7AIG - chains A and T of the 4 polymer chains in the assembly; structure by X-ray diffraction, 2.95 A resolution.

== Chain A ==
Name: Gag-Pol polyprotein
Organism: Human immunodeficiency virus type 1 BH10
Notes: EC 3.4.23.16, 2.7.7.49, 2.7.7.7, 3.1.26.13, 3.1.13.2, 2.7.7.-, 3.1.-.-
UniProt: P03366 (POL_HV1B1); residues 1-554 here correspond to UniProt positions 600-1153 (UniProt number = residue number + 599)
Chain sequence (556 residues; numbered -1 to 554; the number before each row is that of its first residue; numbers below 1 keep their minus sign (Met-1 is residue -1)):
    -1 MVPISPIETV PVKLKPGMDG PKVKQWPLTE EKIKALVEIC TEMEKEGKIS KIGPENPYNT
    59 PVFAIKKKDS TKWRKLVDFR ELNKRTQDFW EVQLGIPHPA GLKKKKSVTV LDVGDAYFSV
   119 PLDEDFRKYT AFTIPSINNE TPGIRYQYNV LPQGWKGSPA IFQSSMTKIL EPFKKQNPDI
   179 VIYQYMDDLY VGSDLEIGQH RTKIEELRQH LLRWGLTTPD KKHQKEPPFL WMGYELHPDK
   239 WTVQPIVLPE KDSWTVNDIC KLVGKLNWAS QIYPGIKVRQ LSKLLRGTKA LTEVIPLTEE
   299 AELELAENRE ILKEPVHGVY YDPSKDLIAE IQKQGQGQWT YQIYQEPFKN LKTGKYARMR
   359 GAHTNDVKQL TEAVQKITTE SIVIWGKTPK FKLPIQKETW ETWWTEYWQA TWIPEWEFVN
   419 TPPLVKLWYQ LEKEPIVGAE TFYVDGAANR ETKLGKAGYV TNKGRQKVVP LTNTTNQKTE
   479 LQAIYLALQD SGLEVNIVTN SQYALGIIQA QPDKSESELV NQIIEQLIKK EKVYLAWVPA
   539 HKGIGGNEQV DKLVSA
Not modelled in the structure: -1
Differences from the reference sequence: initiating methionine (-1); expression tag (0); engineered mutation Cys258 (Gln857 in P03366), Ser280 (Cys879 in P03366), Asn498 (Asp1097 in P03366)
Curated features (UniProtKB/Swiss-Prot):
  - region: Phe227 to His235 (RT 'primer grip')
  - motif: Trp398 to Trp414 (Tryptophan repeat motif)
  - binding site (Mg(2+)): Asp110, Asp185, Asp186, Asp443, Glu478, Asp549
  - site: Trp401 (Essential for RT p66/p51 heterodimerization), Trp414 (Essential for RT p66/p51 heterodimerization), Phe440, Tyr441 (Cleavage)

== Chain T ==
Molecule: 27-nt DNA strand
Sequence (27 nucleotides; numbered 701 to 727; the number before each row is that of its first residue):
   701 ATGGTCGGCG CCCGAACAGG GACTGTG
Not modelled in the structure: 701-702, 726-727

== Chain A / chain T interface ==
Contacting residue pairs (31; chain A residue first):
  Phe61(A) - DG704(T)  phosphate contact
  Phe61(A) - DT705(T)  sugar contact
  Ile63(A) - DG703(T)  sugar contact
  Ile63(A) - DT705(T)  base contact
  Leu74(A) - DT705(T)  base contact
  Asn81(A) - DC706(T)  sugar contact
  Glu89(A) - DG707(T)  phosphate contact
  Glu89(A) - DG708(T)  phosphate contact
  Gln91(A) - DG708(T)  sugar contact
  Leu92(A) - DC709(T)  sugar contact
  Ile94(A) - DG708(T)  base contact
  Ile94(A) - DC709(T)  sugar contact
  Gly152(A) - DT705(T)  base contact
  Gly152(A) - DC706(T)  sugar contact
  Lys154(A) - DC706(T)  phosphate contact
  Pro157(A) - DG707(T)  sugar contact
  Tyr183(A) - DG707(T)  hydrogen bond to the base
  Asn265(A) - DC711(T)  sugar contact
  Asn265(A) - DC712(T)  phosphate contact
  Ser280(A) - DC712(T)  sugar contact
  Ser280(A) - DC713(T)  phosphate contact
  Arg284(A) - DC713(T)  salt bridge to the phosphate
  Arg284(A) - DG714(T)  phosphate contact
  Gly285(A) - DC713(T)  phosphate contact
  Gly285(A) - DG714(T)  hydrogen bond to the phosphate
  Lys353(A) - DC712(T)  salt bridge to the phosphate
  Lys374(A) - DC711(T)  phosphate contact
  Arg448(A) - DA722(T)  base contact
  Asn474(A) - DC723(T)  sugar contact
  Gln500(A) - DA722(T)  phosphate contact
  His539(A) - DC723(T)  phosphate contact
Interface residues without a listed pair, chain A (31 interface residues in all): Val75, Asp76, Arg78, Gly93, Tyr115, Gln151, Trp153, Leu283, Ala355
Interface residues without a listed pair, chain T (14 interface residues in all): DG721

== Summary ==
31 residues of chain A and 14 residues of chain T are in contact; the contacts include 2 hydrogen bonds and 2
salt bridges. Polar pairs include Tyr183(A)-DG707(T), Gly285(A)-DG714(T) and Arg284(A)-DC713(T). From UniProt:
6 Mg2+-binding residues on chain A.
Here chain A is Gag-Pol polyprotein (Human immunodeficiency virus type 1 BH10) and chain T is a 27-nt DNA
strand. Entry 7AIG (HIV-1 reverse transcriptase complex with DNA and L-glutamate tenofovir) was determined by
X-ray diffraction (same publication as 7AHX, 7AID, 7AIF, 7AII and 7AIJ).
